Entry 8Z92 (X-ray diffraction, 3.85 A resolution); this record covers chains E and D of the 4 polymer chains in the assembly.

Chain E:
Molecule: TIR domain-containing protein
Source organism: Thermoflavifilum thermophilum
UniProtKB: A0A1I7NFG5 (A0A1I7NFG5_9BACT); residues 1-421 here = UniProt positions 1-421
Sequence (421 residues; row label = number of the first residue in the row):
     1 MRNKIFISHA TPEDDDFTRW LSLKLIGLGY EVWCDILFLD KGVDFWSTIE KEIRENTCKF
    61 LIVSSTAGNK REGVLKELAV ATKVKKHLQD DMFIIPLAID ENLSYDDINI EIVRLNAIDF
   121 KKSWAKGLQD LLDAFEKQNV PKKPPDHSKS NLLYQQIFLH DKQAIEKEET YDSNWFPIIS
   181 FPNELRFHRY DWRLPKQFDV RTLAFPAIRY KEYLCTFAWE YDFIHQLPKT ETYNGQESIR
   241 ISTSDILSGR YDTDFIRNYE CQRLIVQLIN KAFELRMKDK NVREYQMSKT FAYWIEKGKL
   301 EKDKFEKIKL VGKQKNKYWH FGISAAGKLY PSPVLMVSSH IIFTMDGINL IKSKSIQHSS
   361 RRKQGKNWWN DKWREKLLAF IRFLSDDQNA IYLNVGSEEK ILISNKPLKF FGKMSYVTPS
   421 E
Disordered / not traced: 420-421

Chain D:
Molecule: 16-nt DNA strand
Sequence (16 nucleotides; each row starts with the number of its first residue):
     1 CAACCTACTA CCTCAT

How chain E and chain D interact:
Contacting residue pairs - 7 pairs, chain E then chain D:
  Met-287(E) / DT9(D)  phosphate contact
  Ser-288(E) / DT9(D)  hydrogen bond to the phosphate
  His-340(E) / DC8(D)  salt bridge to the phosphate
  Lys-354(E) / DT9(D)  phosphate contact
  Lys-354(E) / DA10(D)  phosphate contact
  His-358(E) / DC8(D)  hydrogen bond to the phosphate
  His-358(E) / DT9(D)  sugar contact
Interface residues without a listed pair, chain E (9 interface residues in all): Tyr-285, Lys-289, Arg-361, Arg-362
Interface residues without a listed pair, chain D (4 interface residues in all): DA7

Summary:
The interface between chain E and chain D involves 9 residues on one side and 4 on the other, with 2 hydrogen
bonds and 1 salt bridge. Polar contacts include Ser-288(E)/DT9(D), His-358(E)/DC8(D) and His-340(E)/DC8(D).
Chain E is TIR domain-containing protein (Thermoflavifilum thermophilum) and chain D is a 16-nt DNA strand;
the structure, Crystal structure of CrtAgo/TIR-APAZ in complex with guide DNA and 16-nt target DNA, was
determined by X-ray diffraction, deposited together with 8Z8Y, 8Z96, 9L9W and 9L9X.
